PDB entry 7Y8T | electron microscopy, 2.90 A resolution | chains A and D of the 3 polymer chains in the assembly

# Chain A
Protein: RAMP superfamily protein
Organism: Candidatus Scalindua brodae
UniProtKB: A0A0B0EGF3 (A0A0B0EGF3_9BACT); residues 6-1722 here correspond to UniProt positions 1-1717 (UniProt number = residue number - 5)
Amino-acid sequence (1722 residues; each row starts with the number of its first residue):
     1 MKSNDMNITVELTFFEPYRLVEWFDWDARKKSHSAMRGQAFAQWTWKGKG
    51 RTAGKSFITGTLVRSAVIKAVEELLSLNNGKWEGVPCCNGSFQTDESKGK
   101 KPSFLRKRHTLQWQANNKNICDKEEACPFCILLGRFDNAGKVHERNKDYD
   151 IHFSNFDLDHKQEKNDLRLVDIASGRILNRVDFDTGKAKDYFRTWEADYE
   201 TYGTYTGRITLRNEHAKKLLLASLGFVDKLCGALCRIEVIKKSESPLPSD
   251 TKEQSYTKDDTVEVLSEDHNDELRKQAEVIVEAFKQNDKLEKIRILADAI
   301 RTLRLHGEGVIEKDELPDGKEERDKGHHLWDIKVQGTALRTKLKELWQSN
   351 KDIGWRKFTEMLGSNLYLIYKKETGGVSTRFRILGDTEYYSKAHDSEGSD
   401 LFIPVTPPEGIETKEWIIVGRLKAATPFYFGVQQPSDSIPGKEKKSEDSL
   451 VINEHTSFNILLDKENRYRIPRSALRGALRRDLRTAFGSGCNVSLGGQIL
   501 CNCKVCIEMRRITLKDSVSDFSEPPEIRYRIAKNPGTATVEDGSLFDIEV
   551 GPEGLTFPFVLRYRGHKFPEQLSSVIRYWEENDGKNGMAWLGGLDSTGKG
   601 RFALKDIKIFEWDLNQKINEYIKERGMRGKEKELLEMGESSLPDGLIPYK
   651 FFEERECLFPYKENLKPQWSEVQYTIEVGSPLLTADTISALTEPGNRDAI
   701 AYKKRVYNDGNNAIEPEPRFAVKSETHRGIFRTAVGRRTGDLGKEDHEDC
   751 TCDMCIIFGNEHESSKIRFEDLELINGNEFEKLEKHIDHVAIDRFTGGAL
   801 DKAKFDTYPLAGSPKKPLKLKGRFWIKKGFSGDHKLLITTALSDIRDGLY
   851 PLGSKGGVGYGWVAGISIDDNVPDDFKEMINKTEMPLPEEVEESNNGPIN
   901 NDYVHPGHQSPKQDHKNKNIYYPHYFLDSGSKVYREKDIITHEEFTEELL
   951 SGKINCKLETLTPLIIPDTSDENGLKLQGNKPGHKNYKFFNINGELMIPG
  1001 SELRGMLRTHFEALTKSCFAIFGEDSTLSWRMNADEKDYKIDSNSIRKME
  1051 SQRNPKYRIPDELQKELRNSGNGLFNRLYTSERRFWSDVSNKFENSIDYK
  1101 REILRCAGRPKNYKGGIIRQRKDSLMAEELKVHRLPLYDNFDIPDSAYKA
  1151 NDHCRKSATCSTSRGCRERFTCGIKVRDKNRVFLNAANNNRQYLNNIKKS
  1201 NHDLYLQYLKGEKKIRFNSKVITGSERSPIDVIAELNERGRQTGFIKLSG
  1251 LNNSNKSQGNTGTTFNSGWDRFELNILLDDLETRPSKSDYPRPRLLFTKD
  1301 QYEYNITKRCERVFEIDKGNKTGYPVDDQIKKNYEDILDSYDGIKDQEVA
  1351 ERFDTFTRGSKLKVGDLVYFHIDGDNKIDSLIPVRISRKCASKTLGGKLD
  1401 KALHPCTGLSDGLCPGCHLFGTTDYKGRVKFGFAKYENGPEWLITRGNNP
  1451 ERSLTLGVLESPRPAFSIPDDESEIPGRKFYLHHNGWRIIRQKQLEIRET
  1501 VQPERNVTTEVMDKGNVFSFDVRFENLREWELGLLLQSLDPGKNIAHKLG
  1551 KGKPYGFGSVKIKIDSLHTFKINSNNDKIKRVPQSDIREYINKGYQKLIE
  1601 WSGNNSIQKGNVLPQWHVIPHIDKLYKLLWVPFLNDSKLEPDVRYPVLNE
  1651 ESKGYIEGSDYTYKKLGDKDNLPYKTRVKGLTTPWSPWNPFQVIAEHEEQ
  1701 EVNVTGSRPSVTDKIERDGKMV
Unresolved in the structure: 1-4, 241-265, 376-378, 444-448, 1032-1389, 1694-1722
Sequence notes: initiating methionine (1); expression tag (2-5)
Ion coordination: Zn2+ site 1: Cys88, Cys121, Cys127, Cys130; Zn2+ site 2: Cys491, Cys501, Cys503, Cys506; Zn2+ site 3: His747, Cys750, Cys752, Cys755; Zn2+ site 4: Cys1018, Cys1406, Cys1414, Cys1417
Reported in the primary citation:
  - catalytic residues: Arg294, Asp698
  - mutagenesis - R294A, D698A: abolished catalytic activity on target ssRNA

# Chain D
Molecule: 37-nt RNA strand
Sequence (37 nucleotides; row label = number of the first residue in the row; note: 1 number in that range is skipped by the numbering (no residue carries it; nothing is unmodelled there); numbers below 1 keep their minus sign (G-19 is residue -19)):
   -19 GGACUUAAUGUCACGGUAC
     1 CCAAUUUUCUGCCCCGGA

# How chain A and chain D interact
Residue-residue contacts - 221 pairs, chain A then chain D:
  Glu16(A) - C-6(D)  hydrogen bond to the base
  Arg19(A) - C-6(D)  salt bridge to the phosphate
  Trp23(A) - U-15(D)  sugar contact
  Trp23(A) - U-14(D)  sugar contact
  Arg37(A) - A-7(D)  hydrogen bond to the sugar
  Arg37(A) - G-4(D)  hydrogen bond to the base
  Gln39(A) - U-9(D)  base contact
  Phe41(A) - A-7(D)  sugar contact
  Thr45(A) - U-15(D)  hydrogen bond to the phosphate
  Lys47(A) - C-16(D)  sugar contact
  Lys55(A) - C-16(D)  base contact
  Lys55(A) - U-15(D)  base contact
  Phe57(A) - U-15(D)  sugar contact
  Gly60(A) - U-14(D)  hydrogen bond to the base
  Gly60(A) - A-12(D)  base contact
  Thr61(A) - U-14(D)  hydrogen bond to the sugar
  Thr61(A) - A-13(D)  sugar contact
  Thr61(A) - A-12(D)  base contact
  Thr61(A) - U-9(D)  base contact
  Leu62(A) - U-9(D)  base contact
  Arg64(A) - A-12(D)  sugar contact
  Arg64(A) - U-11(D)  hydrogen bond to the phosphate
  Arg64(A) - G-10(D)  salt bridge to the phosphate
  Ser65(A) - U-9(D)  hydrogen bond to the phosphate
  Ile68(A) - U-9(D)  phosphate contact
  Ser91(A) - U-11(D)  hydrogen bond to the sugar
  Phe92(A) - U-11(D)  base contact
  Phe92(A) - G-10(D)  base contact
  Gln93(A) - U-11(D)  hydrogen bond to the base
  Thr94(A) - U-11(D)  base contact
  Thr94(A) - G-10(D)  hydrogen bond to the base
  Lys101(A) - G-10(D)  hydrogen bond to the base
  Pro102(A) - G-10(D)  phosphate contact
  Ser103(A) - A-12(D)  hydrogen bond to the phosphate
  Phe104(A) - G-10(D)  hydrogen bond to the sugar
  Phe104(A) - U-9(D)  stacking on the base
  Leu105(A) - G-10(D)  sugar contact
  Leu105(A) - U-9(D)  sugar contact
  Arg106(A) - G-10(D)  hydrogen bond to the base
  Arg106(A) - U-9(D)  salt bridge to the phosphate
  Arg106(A) - C-8(D)  phosphate contact
  Lys107(A) - C-8(D)  hydrogen bond to the phosphate
  Lys107(A) - G-5(D)  hydrogen bond to the base
  Arg108(A) - C-8(D)  sugar contact
  Gly134(A) - U-11(D)  phosphate contact
  Ala139(A) - U-11(D)  phosphate contact
  Gly140(A) - A-12(D)  sugar contact
  Lys141(A) - A-13(D)  sugar contact
  Lys141(A) - A-12(D)  phosphate contact
  Lys141(A) - U-11(D)  salt bridge to the phosphate
  His143(A) - A-13(D)  hydrogen bond to the base
  Tyr149(A) - A-13(D)  base contact
  Ile151(A) - A-12(D)  base contact
  His152(A) - U-14(D)  base contact
  His152(A) - A-13(D)  hydrogen bond to the base
  Phe153(A) - U-14(D)  hydrogen bond to the base
  Phe153(A) - A-12(D)  hydrogen bond to the base
  Ser154(A) - U-14(D)  base contact
  Asn155(A) - U-15(D)  base contact
  Asn155(A) - U-14(D)  base contact
  Asp157(A) - U-15(D)  base contact
  Arg176(A) - A-2(D)  salt bridge to the phosphate
  Ile177(A) - A-2(D)  base contact
  Leu178(A) - A-2(D)  phosphate contact
  Asn179(A) - G-4(D)  hydrogen bond to the sugar
  Asn179(A) - U-3(D)  hydrogen bond to the sugar
  Asn179(A) - A-2(D)  hydrogen bond to the base
  Asn179(A) - C-1(D)  sugar contact
  Arg180(A) - G-4(D)  phosphate contact
  Arg180(A) - U-3(D)  phosphate contact
  Val181(A) - U-3(D)  hydrogen bond to the phosphate
  Gly186(A) - C-1(D)  hydrogen bond to the sugar
  Gly186(A) - C1(D)  sugar contact
  Lys187(A) - C-1(D)  base contact
  Lys187(A) - C1(D)  base contact
  Ala188(A) - C-1(D)  hydrogen bond to the base
  Asp190(A) - G-4(D)  hydrogen bond to the base
  Tyr191(A) - A-2(D)  base contact
  Phe192(A) - G-4(D)  stacking on the base
  Lys229(A) - C-6(D)  hydrogen bond to the sugar
  Gly232(A) - C-6(D)  phosphate contact
  Arg380(A) - C2(D)  hydrogen bond to the base
  Arg380(A) - A3(D)  hydrogen bond to the base
  Tyr389(A) - G-4(D)  hydrogen bond to the base
  Ser391(A) - A-7(D)  hydrogen bond to the base
  Ser391(A) - G-4(D)  hydrogen bond to the base
  Asp400(A) - G-10(D)  base contact
  Gly431(A) - A-2(D)  sugar contact
  Gly431(A) - C-1(D)  phosphate contact
  Arg472(A) - C-6(D)  salt bridge to the phosphate
  Ser473(A) - U-3(D)  sugar contact
  Ser473(A) - A-2(D)  hydrogen bond to the phosphate
  Ala474(A) - U-3(D)  sugar contact
  Arg476(A) - C-6(D)  hydrogen bond to the phosphate
  Arg476(A) - G-5(D)  salt bridge to the phosphate
  Arg476(A) - G-4(D)  salt bridge to the phosphate
  Gly477(A) - U-3(D)  phosphate contact
  Arg480(A) - G-4(D)  salt bridge to the phosphate
  Arg481(A) - U-3(D)  hydrogen bond to the base
  Ser494(A) - G-5(D)  base contact
  Leu495(A) - G-5(D)  base contact
  Leu495(A) - G-4(D)  base contact
  Gly496(A) - G-5(D)  base contact
  Gly497(A) - C-8(D)  base contact
  Gly497(A) - G-5(D)  base contact
  Leu500(A) - C-8(D)  base contact
  Met509(A) - G-5(D)  phosphate contact
  Arg510(A) - G-5(D)  phosphate contact
  Thr513(A) - C-6(D)  base contact
  Leu514(A) - C-6(D)  hydrogen bond to the base
  Tyr529(A) - U5(D)  base contact
  Arg530(A) - A3(D)  salt bridge to the phosphate
  Arg530(A) - U5(D)  phosphate contact
  Ile531(A) - A3(D)  hydrogen bond to the sugar
  Ile531(A) - A4(D)  sugar contact
  Ile531(A) - U5(D)  hydrogen bond to the phosphate
  Ala532(A) - A3(D)  phosphate contact
  Lys533(A) - A4(D)  hydrogen bond to the phosphate
  Lys533(A) - U6(D)  sugar contact
  Thr539(A) - U7(D)  sugar contact
  Val540(A) - U6(D)  base contact
  Leu545(A) - U5(D)  base contact
  Phe546(A) - A3(D)  base contact
  Gly592(A) - U-3(D)  base contact
  Gly592(A) - C-1(D)  sugar contact
  Gly593(A) - C-1(D)  phosphate contact
  Gly593(A) - C1(D)  phosphate contact
  Leu594(A) - C1(D)  hydrogen bond to the phosphate
  Asp595(A) - C1(D)  phosphate contact
  Ser596(A) - C2(D)  phosphate contact
  Ala685(A) - U5(D)  sugar contact
  Ala685(A) - U6(D)  hydrogen bond to the phosphate
  Lys723(A) - U5(D)  phosphate contact
  Glu725(A) - A4(D)  sugar contact
  Thr726(A) - A4(D)  phosphate contact
  Thr726(A) - U5(D)  hydrogen bond to the phosphate
  Arg728(A) - C2(D)  phosphate contact
  Arg728(A) - A3(D)  salt bridge to the phosphate
  Gly729(A) - A4(D)  sugar contact
  Ile730(A) - A4(D)  base contact
  Arg732(A) - A3(D)  phosphate contact
  Thr733(A) - A4(D)  hydrogen bond to the base
  Phe758(A) - C2(D)  sugar contact
  Asn760(A) - C1(D)  hydrogen bond to the sugar
  Asn760(A) - C2(D)  sugar contact
  Glu761(A) - C1(D)  base contact
  Glu761(A) - C2(D)  base contact
  Glu763(A) - C1(D)  sugar contact
  Ser764(A) - C1(D)  phosphate contact
  Ser765(A) - C2(D)  hydrogen bond to the phosphate
  Asp788(A) - G11(D)  base contact
  His789(A) - G11(D)  salt bridge to the phosphate
  Val790(A) - C9(D)  hydrogen bond to the sugar
  Val790(A) - U10(D)  sugar contact
  Val790(A) - G11(D)  hydrogen bond to the phosphate
  Ala791(A) - C9(D)  base contact
  Ile792(A) - U10(D)  hydrogen bond to the phosphate
  Ile792(A) - C12(D)  sugar contact
  Arg794(A) - U10(D)  salt bridge to the phosphate
  Gly797(A) - C12(D)  hydrogen bond to the sugar
  Gly798(A) - C12(D)  base contact
  Ala799(A) - C12(D)  hydrogen bond to the base
  Lys804(A) - G11(D)  base contact
  Phe805(A) - C9(D)  base contact
  Gly853(A) - U6(D)  sugar contact
  Ser854(A) - U6(D)  phosphate contact
  Ser854(A) - U7(D)  phosphate contact
  Lys855(A) - U7(D)  hydrogen bond to the phosphate
  Tyr922(A) - C15(D)  hydrogen bond to the phosphate
  Pro967(A) - C12(D)  phosphate contact
  Thr969(A) - G11(D)  base contact
  Ser1001(A) - U10(D)  sugar contact
  Ser1001(A) - G11(D)  phosphate contact
  Glu1002(A) - U10(D)  phosphate contact
  Glu1002(A) - G11(D)  phosphate contact
  Glu1002(A) - C12(D)  phosphate contact
  Arg1004(A) - U8(D)  salt bridge to the phosphate
  Arg1004(A) - C9(D)  salt bridge to the phosphate
  Gly1005(A) - U10(D)  sugar contact
  Arg1008(A) - U8(D)  hydrogen bond to the phosphate
  Arg1008(A) - C9(D)  salt bridge to the phosphate
  Thr1009(A) - U10(D)  base contact
  Ile1021(A) - C9(D)  sugar contact
  Arg1031(A) - G17(D)  hydrogen bond to the phosphate
  Gly1421(A) - U8(D)  sugar contact
  Thr1422(A) - U7(D)  hydrogen bond to the sugar
  Thr1422(A) - U8(D)  sugar contact
  Thr1423(A) - U7(D)  base contact
  Thr1423(A) - U8(D)  sugar contact
  Tyr1425(A) - U7(D)  sugar contact
  Lys1426(A) - U7(D)  phosphate contact
  Gly1427(A) - U8(D)  phosphate contact
  Leu1459(A) - C13(D)  sugar contact
  Glu1460(A) - C13(D)  hydrogen bond to the sugar
  Glu1460(A) - C14(D)  base contact
  Ser1461(A) - C13(D)  hydrogen bond to the base
  Ser1461(A) - C14(D)  sugar contact
  Pro1462(A) - C13(D)  phosphate contact
  Pro1462(A) - C14(D)  phosphate contact
  Arg1463(A) - C15(D)  sugar contact
  Ala1465(A) - G16(D)  phosphate contact
  Phe1466(A) - C15(D)  phosphate contact
  Phe1466(A) - G16(D)  phosphate contact
  Lys1479(A) - C14(D)  salt bridge to the phosphate
  Tyr1481(A) - C13(D)  sugar contact
  Tyr1481(A) - C14(D)  hydrogen bond to the phosphate
  Gly1550(A) - C12(D)  sugar contact
  Lys1551(A) - C12(D)  phosphate contact
  Lys1551(A) - C13(D)  phosphate contact
  Gly1552(A) - C13(D)  hydrogen bond to the phosphate
  Lys1553(A) - C13(D)  hydrogen bond to the phosphate
  Pro1554(A) - C13(D)  phosphate contact
  Pro1554(A) - C14(D)  phosphate contact
  Tyr1645(A) - C14(D)  hydrogen bond to the phosphate
  Tyr1645(A) - C15(D)  phosphate contact
  Leu1648(A) - C15(D)  base contact
  Leu1648(A) - G16(D)  base contact
  Asn1649(A) - G16(D)  base contact
  Tyr1663(A) - C14(D)  hydrogen bond to the sugar
  Tyr1663(A) - C15(D)  hydrogen bond to the base
  Lys1664(A) - G16(D)  base contact
Interface residues without a listed pair, chain A (176 interface residues in all): Ala40, Trp46, Thr59, Leu133, Arg135, Arg208, Asp386, Tyr390, Tyr429, Val493, Ile512, Ala538, Leu683, Thr684, Thr687, Gly759, His762, Tyr850, His924, Met1006, Phe1420, Leu1549
Interface residues without a listed pair, chain D (35 interface residues in all): G-19, G-18

# Summary
The interface between chain A and chain D involves 176 residues on one side and 35 on the other, with 65
hydrogen bonds, 17 salt bridges and 2 aromatic stacking contacts. Among the polar pairs are Glu16(A)-C-6(D),
Arg37(A)-G-4(D) and Gly60(A)-U-14(D). From the paper: catalytic residues Arg294(A) and Asp698(A); R294A and
D698A of chain A abolish catalytic activity on target ssRNA.
Chain A is RAMP superfamily protein (Candidatus Scalindua brodae) and chain D is a 37-nt RNA strand; the
structure, Structure of Cas7-11-crRNA in complex with TPR-CHAT, was determined by electron microscopy,
deposited together with 7Y8Y.
